6UQ0 - chains A and F of the 13 polymer chains in the assembly; structure by X-ray diffraction, 3.56 A resolution.

[Chain A]
Name: DNA-directed RNA polymerase II subunit RPB1
Organism: Saccharomyces cerevisiae (strain ATCC 204508 / S288c)
Notes: EC 2.7.7.6
UniProt: P04050 (RPB1_YEAST); numbering as in UniProt (aligned over 1-1733)
Amino-acid sequence (1733 residues; row label = number of the first residue in the row):
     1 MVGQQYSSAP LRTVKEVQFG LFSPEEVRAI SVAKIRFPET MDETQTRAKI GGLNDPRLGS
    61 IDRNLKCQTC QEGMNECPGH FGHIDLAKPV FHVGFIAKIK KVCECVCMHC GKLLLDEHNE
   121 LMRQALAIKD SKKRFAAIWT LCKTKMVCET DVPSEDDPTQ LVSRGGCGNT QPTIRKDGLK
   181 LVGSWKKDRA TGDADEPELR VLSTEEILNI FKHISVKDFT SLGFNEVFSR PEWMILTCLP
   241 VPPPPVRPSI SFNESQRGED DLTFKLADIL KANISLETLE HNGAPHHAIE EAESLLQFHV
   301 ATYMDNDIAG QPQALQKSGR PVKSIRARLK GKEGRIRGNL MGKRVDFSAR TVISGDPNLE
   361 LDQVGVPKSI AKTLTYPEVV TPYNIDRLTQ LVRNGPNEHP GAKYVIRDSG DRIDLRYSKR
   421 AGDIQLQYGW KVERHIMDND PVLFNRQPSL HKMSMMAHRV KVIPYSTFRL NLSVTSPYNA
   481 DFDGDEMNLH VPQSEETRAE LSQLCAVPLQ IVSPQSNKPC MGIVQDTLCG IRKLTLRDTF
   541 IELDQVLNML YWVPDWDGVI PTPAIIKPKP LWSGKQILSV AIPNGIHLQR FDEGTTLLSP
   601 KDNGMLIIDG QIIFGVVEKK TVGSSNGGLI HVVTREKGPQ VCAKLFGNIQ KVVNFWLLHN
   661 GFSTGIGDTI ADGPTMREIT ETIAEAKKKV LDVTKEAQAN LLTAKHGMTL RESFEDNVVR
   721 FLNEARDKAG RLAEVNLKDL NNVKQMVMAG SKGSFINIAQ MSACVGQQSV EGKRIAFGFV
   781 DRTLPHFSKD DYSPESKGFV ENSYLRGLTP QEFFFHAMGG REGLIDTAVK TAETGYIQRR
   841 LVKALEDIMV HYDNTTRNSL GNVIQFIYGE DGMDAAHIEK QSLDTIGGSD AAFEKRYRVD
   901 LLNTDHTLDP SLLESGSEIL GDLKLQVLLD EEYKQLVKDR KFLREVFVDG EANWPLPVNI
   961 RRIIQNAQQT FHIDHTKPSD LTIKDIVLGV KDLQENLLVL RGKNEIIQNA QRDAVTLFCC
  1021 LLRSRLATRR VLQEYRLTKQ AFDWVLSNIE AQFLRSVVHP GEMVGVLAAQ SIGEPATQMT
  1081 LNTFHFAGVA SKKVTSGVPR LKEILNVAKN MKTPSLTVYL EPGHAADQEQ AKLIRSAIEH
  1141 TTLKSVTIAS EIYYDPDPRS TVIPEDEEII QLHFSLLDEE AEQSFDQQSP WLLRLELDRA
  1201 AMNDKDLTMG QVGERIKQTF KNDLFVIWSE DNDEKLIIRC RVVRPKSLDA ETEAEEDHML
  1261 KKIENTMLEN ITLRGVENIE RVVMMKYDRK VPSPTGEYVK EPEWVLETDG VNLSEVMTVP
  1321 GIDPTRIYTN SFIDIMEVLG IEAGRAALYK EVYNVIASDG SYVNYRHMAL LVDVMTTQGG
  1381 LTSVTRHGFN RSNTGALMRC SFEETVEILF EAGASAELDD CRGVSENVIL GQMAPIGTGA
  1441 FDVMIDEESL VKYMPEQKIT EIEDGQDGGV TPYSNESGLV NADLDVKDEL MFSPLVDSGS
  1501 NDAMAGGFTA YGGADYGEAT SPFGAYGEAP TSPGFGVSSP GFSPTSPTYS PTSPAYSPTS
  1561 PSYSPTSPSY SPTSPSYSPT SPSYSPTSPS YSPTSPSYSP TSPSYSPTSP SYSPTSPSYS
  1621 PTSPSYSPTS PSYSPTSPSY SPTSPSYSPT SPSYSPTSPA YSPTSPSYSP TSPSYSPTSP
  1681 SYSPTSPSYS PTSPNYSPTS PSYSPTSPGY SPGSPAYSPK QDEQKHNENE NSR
Not modelled in the structure: 1-2, 154-160, 187-198, 250-256, 1082-1091, 1177-1186, 1244-1256, 1447-1733
UniProt features mapped onto this chain:
  - region: P248 to D260 (Lid loop), N306 to K323 (Rudder loop), P810 to E822 (Bridging helix)
  - binding site (Zn(2+)): C67, C70, C77, H80, C107, C110, C148, C167
  - binding site (Mg(2+)): D481, D483, D485
  - modified residue: T1471 (Phosphothreonine)
  - cross-link (Glycyl lysine isopeptide (Lys-Gly)): K695 (interchain with G-Cter in ubiquitin), K1246 (interchain with G-Cter in ubiquitin), K1350 (interchain with G-Cter in ubiquitin)
  - natural variant: S1653 to P1659 (deletion: In strain: A364A)
  - mutagenesis: K1246 (K1246R: Impairs ubiquitination during transcription stress)
Metal / ion sites: Zn2+ site 1: C70, C77, H80; Zn2+ site 2: C107, C148, C167; Mg2+: D483, D485 (shared with 1 residue of chain R)
What the authors report for this chain:
  - binding site for Template strand DNA: R337, P448, T831

[Chain F]
Name: DNA-directed RNA polymerases I, II, and III subunit RPABC2
Organism: Saccharomyces cerevisiae (strain ATCC 204508 / S288c)
UniProt: P20435 (RPAB2_YEAST); residues 1-155 here = UniProt positions 1-155
Amino-acid sequence (155 residues; each row starts with the number of its first residue):
     1 MSDYEEAFND GNENFEDFDV EHFSDEETYE EKPQFKDGET TDANGKTIVT GGNGPEDFQQ
    61 HEQIRRKTLK EKAIPKDQRA TTPYMTKYER ARILGTRALQ ISMNAPVFVD LEGETDPLRI
   121 AMKELAEKKI PLVIRRYLPD GSFEDWSVEE LIVDL
Not modelled in the structure: 1-70, 155
UniProt features mapped onto this chain:
  - region: L111 to L132 (Leucine-zipper)
  - modified residue: S24 (Phosphoserine)

[How chain A and chain F interact]
Contacting residue pairs (53):
  V379(A) with S102(F)
  V380(A) with N104(F)
  T381(A) with S102(F); N104(F)
  Y383(A) with V107(F); T115(F)
  G429(A) with N104(F)
  E495(A) with A98(F); L99(F)
  E496(A) with G95(F); L99(F)
  S502(A) with L118(F)
  Q503(A) with R90(F); A91(F); L94(F)
  L504(A) with A91(F), hydrophobic
  H851(A) with P139(F)
  Y852(A) with T81(F); T86(F); E89(F), hydrogen bond; R136(F); L138(F)
  R857(A) with P139(F)
  R1001(A) with A80(F); T81(F); T82(F); P83(F)
  G1002(A) with A80(F)
  L1054(A) with Y84(F)
  R1055(A) with D154(F), salt bridge
  H1059(A) with T86(F); K87(F)
  P1060(A) with T86(F)
  E1062(A) with Y88(F), hydrogen bond
  M1433(A) with R92(F), hydrogen bond
  G1437(A) with Y88(F)
  T1438(A) with Y88(F); R92(F)
  A1440(A) with Y137(F)
  F1441(A) with Y88(F); E89(F); R92(F); I134(F), hydrophobic; R135(F)
  D1442(A) with I134(F); R135(F), hydrogen bond (backbone-backbone); Y137(F), hydrogen bond
  V1443(A) with V133(F)
  M1444(A) with L132(F); V133(F), hydrogen bond (backbone-backbone)
  I1445(A) with L132(F), hydrophobic; V133(F)
  D1446(A) with P131(F)
Other interface residues (no listed pair), chain A (38 interface residues in all): P382, Y428, A499, L509, D853, T855, A1051, G1061
Other interface residues (no listed pair), chain F (39 interface residues in all): M85, I93, T96, I101, M103, A105, D116, P117

[Overview]
38 residues of chain A and 39 residues of chain F are in contact; the contacts include 6 hydrogen bonds and 1
salt bridge. Polar pairs include R1055(A)-D154(F), Y852(A)-E89(F) and E1062(A)-Y88(F). The paper reports a
binding site for Template strand DNA at R337(A), P448(A) and T831(A).
Here chain A is DNA-directed RNA polymerase II subunit RPB1 and chain F is DNA-directed RNA polymerases I, II,
and III subunit RPABC2, both from Saccharomyces cerevisiae (strain ATCC 204508 / S288c). Entry 6UQ0 (RNA
polymerase II elongation complex with 5-guanidinohydantoin lesion in state 4) was determined by X-ray
diffraction together with 6UPX, 6UPY, 6UPZ, 6UQ1, 6UQ2 and 6UQ3 from the same study.
